PDB entry 2B2V | X-ray diffraction, 2.65 A resolution | chains B and C of the 4 polymer chains in the assembly

[Chain B]
Protein: Chromodomain-helicase-DNA-binding protein 1
Source organism: Homo sapiens
UniProtKB: O14646 (CHD1_HUMAN); residues 10-185 here correspond to UniProt positions 268-443 (UniProt number = residue number + 258)
Amino-acid sequence (187 residues; each row starts with the number of its first residue):
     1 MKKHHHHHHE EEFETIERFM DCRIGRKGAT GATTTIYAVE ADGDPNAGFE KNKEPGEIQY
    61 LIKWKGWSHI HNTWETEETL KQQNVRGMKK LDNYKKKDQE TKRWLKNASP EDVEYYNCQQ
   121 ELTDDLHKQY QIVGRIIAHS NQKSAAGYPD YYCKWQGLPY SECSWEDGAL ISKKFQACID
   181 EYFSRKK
Not modelled in the structure: 1-12, 144-146, 186-187
Sequence notes: cloning artifact (1-3, 186-187); expression tag (4-9)

[Chain C]
Protein: Chromodomain-helicase-DNA-binding protein 1
Source organism: Homo sapiens
UniProtKB: O14646 (CHD1_HUMAN); residues 10-115 here correspond to UniProt positions 268-373 (UniProt number = residue number + 258)
Amino-acid sequence (115 residues; row label = number of the first residue in the row):
     1 MKKHHHHHHE EEFETIERFM DCRIGRKGAT GATTTIYAVE ADGDPNAGFE KNKEPGEIQY
    61 LIKWKGWSHI HNTWETEETL KQQNVRGMKK LDNYKKKDQE TKRWLKNASP EDVEY
Not modelled in the structure: 1-12, 98-115
Sequence notes: cloning artifact (1-3); expression tag (4-9)

[Interface between chain B and chain C]
Pairs across the interface (4; chain B residue first):
  K96(B) with F49(C), hydrogen bond (side chain-backbone)
  R103(B) with D21(C), salt bridge; W74(C)
  N107(B) with I36(C)
Other interface residues (no listed pair), chain B (4 interface residues in all): Q99
Other interface residues (no listed pair), chain C (8 interface residues in all): C22, R23, E40, E50

[Overview]
The interface between chain B and chain C involves 4 residues on one side and 8 on the other; the contacts
include 1 hydrogen bond and 1 salt bridge. Among the polar pairs are R103(B)-D21(C) and K96(B)-F49(C).
Chain B is Chromodomain-helicase-DNA-binding protein 1 and chain C is Chromodomain-helicase-DNA-binding
protein 1, both from Homo sapiens; the structure, Crystal structure analysis of human CHD1 chromodomains 1 and
2 bound to histone H3 resi 1-15 ..., was determined by X-ray diffraction, deposited together with 2B2T, 2B2U,
2B2W and 2B2Y.
